Entry 7BK4 (X-ray diffraction, 2.80 A resolution); this record covers chains C and D of the 4 polymer chains in the assembly.

# Chain C
Name: Retinoic acid receptor RXR-alpha
Source organism: Homo sapiens
UniProtKB: P19793 (RXRA_HUMAN); numbering as in UniProt (aligned over 223-462)
Chain sequence (244 residues; row label = number of the first residue in the row):
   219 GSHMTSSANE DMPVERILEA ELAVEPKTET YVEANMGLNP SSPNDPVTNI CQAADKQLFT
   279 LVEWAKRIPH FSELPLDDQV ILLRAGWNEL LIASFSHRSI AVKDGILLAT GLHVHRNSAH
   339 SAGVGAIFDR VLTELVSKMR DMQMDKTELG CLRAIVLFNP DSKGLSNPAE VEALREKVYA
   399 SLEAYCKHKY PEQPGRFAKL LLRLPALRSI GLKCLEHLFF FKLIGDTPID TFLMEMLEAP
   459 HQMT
Disordered / not traced: 219-228, 244-262, 458-462
Construct notes: expression tag (219-222)
Small-molecule neighbours: LG2 (6-[1-(3,5,5,8,8-pentamethyl-5,6,7,8-tetrahydronaphthalen-2-yl)cyclopropyl]pyridine-3-carboxylic acid): V265, I268, C269, A271, A272, Q275, W305, N306, L309, I310, F313, R316, L326, A327, I345, V349, C432, H435, L436, F439, L451
UniProt features mapped onto this chain:
  - region: R348 to G368 (Required for nuclear export)
  - binding site (9-cis-retinoate): R316, A327
  - binding site (all-trans-retinoate): R316, A327
  - modified residue (Phosphoserine): S259, S260
  - mutagenesis: V280 (V280A: Abolished ubiquitination and degradation by UBR5), E352 to T462 (No impact on acetylation by EP300), M357 to M360 (Abolishes nuclear export), L418 to L430 (Abolishes nuclear localization), E434 (E434N/Q/K/A: As a heterodimer with NR1H4, impairs interaction with coactivator NCOA1. Impairs transcriptional activity)
What the authors report for this chain:
  - specificity-determining residues: F277, F450

# Chain D
Name: Nuclear receptor coactivator 2
UniProtKB: E7EWM1 (E7EWM1_HUMAN); residue numbers follow UniProt; this construct covers 686-713
Chain sequence (28 residues; each row starts with the number of its first residue):
   686 KHKILHRLLQ DSSSPVDLAK LTAEATGK
Disordered / not traced: 686, 695-713

# Interface between chain C and chain D
Contacting residue pairs (21):
  V280(C) - L690(D)  hydrophobic
  V280(C) - L693(D)  hydrophobic
  K284(C) - L693(D)  hydrogen bond (side chain-backbone)
  L294(C) - L694(D)  hydrophobic
  Q297(C) - L694(D)
  V298(C) - L690(D)
  V298(C) - L694(D)  hydrophobic
  L301(C) - L690(D)  hydrophobic
  L301(C) - L694(D)  hydrophobic
  R302(C) - H687(D)  hydrogen bond
  R302(C) - L690(D)
  T449(C) - I689(D)
  F450(C) - I689(D)  hydrophobic
  F450(C) - L690(D)
  E453(C) - H687(D)
  E453(C) - K688(D)  hydrogen bond (side chain-backbone)
  E453(C) - I689(D)  hydrogen bond (side chain-backbone)
  E453(C) - L690(D)  hydrogen bond (side chain-backbone)
  M454(C) - L690(D)  hydrophobic
  E456(C) - H687(D)
  A457(C) - H687(D)
Interface residues without a listed pair, chain C (16 interface residues in all): F277, F289, D295
Interface residues without a listed pair, chain D (7 interface residues in all): H691

# Summary
The interface between chain C and chain D involves 16 residues on one side and 7 on the other, with 5 hydrogen
bonds. Polar pairs include K284(C)-L693(D), R302(C)-H687(D) and E453(C)-K688(D). Ligands of chain C: compound
LG2. The paper reports specificity determinants F277(C) and F450(C).
Chain C is Retinoic acid receptor RXR-alpha (Homo sapiens) and chain D is Nuclear receptor coactivator 2; the
structure, Crystal structure of RXRalpha ligand binding domain in complex with a fragment of the TIF2
coactivator, was determined by X-ray diffraction (same publication as 7AOS and 7APO).
